PDB entry 4AE7 | X-ray diffraction, 1.45 A resolution | chain A

Chain A:
Molecule: Thioesterase superfamily member 5
Source organism: Homo sapiens
Reference sequence: Q8N1Q8 (THEM5_HUMAN); numbering as in UniProt (aligned over 35-247)
Chain sequence (220 residues; each row starts with the number of its first residue):
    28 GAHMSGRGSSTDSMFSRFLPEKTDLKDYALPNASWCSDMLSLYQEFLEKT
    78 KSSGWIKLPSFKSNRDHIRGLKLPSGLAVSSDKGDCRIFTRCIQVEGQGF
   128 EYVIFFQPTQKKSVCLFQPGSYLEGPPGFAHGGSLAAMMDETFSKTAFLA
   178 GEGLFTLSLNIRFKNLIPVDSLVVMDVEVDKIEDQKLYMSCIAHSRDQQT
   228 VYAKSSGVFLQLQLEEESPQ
Disordered / not traced: 28-51, 102-111
Differences from the reference sequence: expression tag (28-34); variant Val-206 (Leu in Q8N1Q8)
Reported in the primary citation:
  - catalytic residues: His-158 to Gly-160, Asp-167, Thr-183
  - mutagenesis - D167A: abolished catalytic activity
  - specificity-determining residues: Ile-83 to Phe-88 (proposed by the authors, not directly observed)
  - specificity-determining residues: Glu-168, Lys-172
  - self-association interface (contacts with another copy of this molecule): Gly-160, Ala-163, Ile-188
  - mutagenesis - G160E/A163E, G160W/A163W: decreased expression
  - mutagenesis - G160E/A163E, G160W/A163W: unchanged binding to wild-type Them5

Summary:
The paper reports catalytic residues His-158, Asp-167 and Thr-183; G160E/A163E and G160W/A163W reduce
expression.
Chain A is Thioesterase superfamily member 5 (Homo sapiens); the structure, Crystal structure of human THEM5,
was determined by X-ray diffraction together with 4AE8 from the same study.
